Entry 5LEG (electron microscopy, 3.60 A resolution); this record covers chains 1G and 5E of the 80 polymer chains in the assembly.

[Chain 1G (and 5E)]
Molecule: Pilin
Organism: Salmonella enterica subsp. enterica serovar Typhi
Notes: chain 5E of this document is another copy of the same molecule, construct and numbering; everything in this record applies to it too
UniProt: P12060 (PIL1_SALTI); residues 2-64 here correspond to UniProt positions 57-119 (UniProt number = residue number + 55)
Sequence (63 residues; row label = number of the first residue in the row):
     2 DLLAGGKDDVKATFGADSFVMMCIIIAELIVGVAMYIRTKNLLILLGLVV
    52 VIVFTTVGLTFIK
Reported in the primary citation:
  - binding site for 1,2-dipalmitoyl-phosphatidyl-glycerole: Phe-15, Phe-20, Cys-24, Ile-25, Ala-28, Ile-31, Val-32, Ala-35, Tyr-37, Ile-38, Arg-39, Lys-41, Leu-43, Leu-44, Ile-45, Leu-46, Leu-47, Leu-49, Val-50, Val-51, Val-54, Phe-55, Val-58

[Chain 1G / chain 5E interface]
Contacting residue pairs (7):
  Val-50(1G) / Phe-15(5E)  hydrophobic
  Val-50(1G) / Val-21(5E)  hydrophobic
  Val-54(1G) / Thr-14(5E)
  Val-58(1G) / Asp-10(5E)
  Thr-61(1G) / Lys-8(5E)  hydrogen bond
  Phe-62(1G) / Ala-5(5E)
  Phe-62(1G) / Gly-7(5E)
Interface residues without a listed pair, chain 5E (8 interface residues in all): Val-11

[Summary]
The interface between chain 1G and chain 5E involves 5 residues on one side and 8 on the other, with 1
hydrogen bond. Its one hydrogen-bonded contact is Thr-61(1G)/Lys-8(5E). From the paper: a binding site for
1,2-dipalmitoyl-phosphatidyl-glycerole at Phe-15(1G), Phe-20(1G) and Cys-24(1G) among others.
Both chains are Pilin (Salmonella enterica subsp. enterica serovar Typhi). Entry 5LEG (Structure of the
bacterial sex F pilus (pED208)) was determined by electron microscopy (same publication as 5LER and 5LFB).
